PDB entry 7TRC | electron microscopy, 3.30 A resolution | chains J and B of the 10 polymer chains in the assembly

# Chain J
Name: H/ACA ribonucleoprotein complex subunit 3
From: Homo sapiens
Reference sequence: Q9NPE3 (NOP10_HUMAN); residue numbers follow UniProt; this construct covers 1-64
Sequence (64 residues; row label = number of the first residue in the row):
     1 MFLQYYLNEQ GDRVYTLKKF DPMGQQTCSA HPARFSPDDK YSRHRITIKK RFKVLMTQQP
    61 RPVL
Curated features (UniProtKB/Swiss-Prot):
  - natural variant: Tyr6 (Y6C: In PFBMFT9; uncertain significance), Thr16 (T16M: In CHINE2), Arg34 (R34W: In DKCB1)

# Chain B
Molecule: Telomerase RNA, partial sequence
From: Homo sapiens
Sequence (451 nucleotides; numbered 1 to 451; the number before each row is that of its first residue):
     1 GGGUUGCGGA GGGUGGGCCU GGGAGGGGUG GUGGCCAUUU UUUGUCUAAC CCUAACUGAG
    61 AAGGGCGUAG GCGCCGUGCU UUUGCUCCCC GCGCGCUGUU UUUCUCGCUG ACUUUCAGCG
   121 GGCGGAAAAG CCUCGGCCUG CCGCCUUCCA CCGUUCAUUC UAGAGCAAAC AAAAAAUGUC
   181 AGCUGCUGGC CCGUUCGCCC CUCCCGGGGA CCUGCGGCGG GUCGCCUGCC CAGCCCCCGA
   241 ACCCCGCCUG GAGGCCGCGG UCGGCCCGGG GCUUCUCCGG AGGCACCCAC UGCCACCGCG
   301 AAGAGUUGGG CUCUGUCAGC CGCGGGUCUC UCGGGGGCGA GGGCGAGGUU CAGGCCUUUC
   361 AGGCCGCAGG AAGAGGAACG GAGCGAGUCC CCGCGCGCGG CGCGAUUCCC UGAGCUGUGG
   421 GACGUGCACC CAGGACUCGG CUCACACAUG C
Unresolved in the structure: 1-210, 219-361, 393-396, 450-451
Reported in the primary citation:
  - disease-associated variants - G73U, G305U (proposed by the authors, not directly observed)

# Interface between chain J and chain B
Pairs across the interface (7):
  Arg34(J) - C401(B)  phosphate contact
  Arg34(J) - G402(B)  salt bridge to the phosphate
  Ser36(J) - C401(B)  phosphate contact
  Ser36(J) - G402(B)  phosphate contact
  Pro37(J) - C401(B)  sugar contact
  Asp38(J) - C401(B)  hydrogen bond to the sugar
  Asp38(J) - G402(B)  sugar contact
Also at the interface, not in a pair above, chain J (5 interface residues in all): Met1
Also at the interface, not in a pair above, chain B (4 interface residues in all): U416, G419

# Overview
The interface between chain J and chain B involves 5 residues on one side and 4 on the other; the contacts
include 1 hydrogen bond and 1 salt bridge. Polar pairs include Asp38(J)-C401(B) and Arg34(J)-G402(B).
Chain J is H/ACA ribonucleoprotein complex subunit 3 and chain B is Telomerase RNA, partial sequence, both
from Homo sapiens; the structure, Human telomerase H/ACA RNP at 3.3 Angstrom, was determined by electron
microscopy, deposited together with 7TRD, 7TRE and 7TRF.
